PDB entry 8UKR | X-ray diffraction, 3.78 A resolution | chains A and I of the 13 polymer chains in the assembly

[Chain A]
Protein: DNA-directed RNA polymerase II subunit RPB1
Source organism: Saccharomyces cerevisiae S288C
Notes: EC 2.7.7.6
UniProtKB: P04050 (RPB1_YEAST); residue numbers follow UniProt; this construct covers 1-1733
Chain sequence (1733 residues; numbered 1 to 1733; the number before each row is that of its first residue):
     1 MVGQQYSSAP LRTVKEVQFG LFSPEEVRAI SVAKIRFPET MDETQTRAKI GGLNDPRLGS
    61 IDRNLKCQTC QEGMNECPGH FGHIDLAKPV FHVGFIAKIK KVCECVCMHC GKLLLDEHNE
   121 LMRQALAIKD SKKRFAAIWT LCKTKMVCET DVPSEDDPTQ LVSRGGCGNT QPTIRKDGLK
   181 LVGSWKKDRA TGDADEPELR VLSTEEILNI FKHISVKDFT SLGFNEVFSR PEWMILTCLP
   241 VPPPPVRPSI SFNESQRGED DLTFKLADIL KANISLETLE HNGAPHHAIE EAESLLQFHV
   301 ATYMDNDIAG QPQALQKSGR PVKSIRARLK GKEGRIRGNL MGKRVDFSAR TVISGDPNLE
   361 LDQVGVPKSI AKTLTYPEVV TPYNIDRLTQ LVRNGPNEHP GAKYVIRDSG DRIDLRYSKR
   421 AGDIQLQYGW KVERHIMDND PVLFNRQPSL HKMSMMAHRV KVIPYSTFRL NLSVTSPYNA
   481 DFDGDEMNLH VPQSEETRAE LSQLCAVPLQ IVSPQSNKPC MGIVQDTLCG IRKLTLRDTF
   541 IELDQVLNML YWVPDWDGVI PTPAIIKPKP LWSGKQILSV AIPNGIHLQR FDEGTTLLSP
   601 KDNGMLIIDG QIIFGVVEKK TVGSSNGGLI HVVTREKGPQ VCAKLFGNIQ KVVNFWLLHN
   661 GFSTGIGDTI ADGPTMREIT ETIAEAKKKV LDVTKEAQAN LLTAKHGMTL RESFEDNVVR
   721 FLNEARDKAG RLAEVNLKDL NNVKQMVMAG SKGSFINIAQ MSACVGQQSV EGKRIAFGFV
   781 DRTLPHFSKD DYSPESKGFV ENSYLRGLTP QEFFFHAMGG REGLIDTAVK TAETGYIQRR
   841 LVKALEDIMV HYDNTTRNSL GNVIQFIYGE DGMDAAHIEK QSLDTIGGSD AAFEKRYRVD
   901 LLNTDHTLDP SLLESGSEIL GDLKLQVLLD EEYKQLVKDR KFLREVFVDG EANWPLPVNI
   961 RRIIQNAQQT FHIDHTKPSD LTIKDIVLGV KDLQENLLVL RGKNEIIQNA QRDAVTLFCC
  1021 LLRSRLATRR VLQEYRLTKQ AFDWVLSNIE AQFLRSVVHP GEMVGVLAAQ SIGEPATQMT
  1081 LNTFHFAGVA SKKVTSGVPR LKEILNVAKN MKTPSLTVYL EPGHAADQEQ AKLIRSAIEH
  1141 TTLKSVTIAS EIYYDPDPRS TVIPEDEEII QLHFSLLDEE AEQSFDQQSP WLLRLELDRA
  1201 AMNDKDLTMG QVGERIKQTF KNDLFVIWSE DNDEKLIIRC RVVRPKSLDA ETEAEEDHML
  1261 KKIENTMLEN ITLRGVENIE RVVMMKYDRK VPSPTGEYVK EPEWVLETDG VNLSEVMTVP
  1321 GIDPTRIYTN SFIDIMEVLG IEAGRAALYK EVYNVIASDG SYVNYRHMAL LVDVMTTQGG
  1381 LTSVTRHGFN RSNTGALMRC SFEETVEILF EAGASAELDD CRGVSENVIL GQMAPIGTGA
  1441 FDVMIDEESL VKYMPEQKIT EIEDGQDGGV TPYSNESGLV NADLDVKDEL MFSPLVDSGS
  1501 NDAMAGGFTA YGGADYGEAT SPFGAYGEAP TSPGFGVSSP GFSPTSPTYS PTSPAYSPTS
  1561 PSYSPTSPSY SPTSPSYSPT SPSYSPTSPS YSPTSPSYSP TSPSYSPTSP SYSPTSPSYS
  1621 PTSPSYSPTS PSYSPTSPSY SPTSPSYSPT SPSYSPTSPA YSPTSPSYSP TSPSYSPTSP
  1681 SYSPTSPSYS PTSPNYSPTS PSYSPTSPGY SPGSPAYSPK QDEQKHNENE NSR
Not modelled in the structure: 1-2, 154-160, 187-198, 250-256, 1082-1091, 1177-1187, 1244-1256, 1447-1733
Swiss-Prot annotation at these positions:
  - region: Pro248 to Asp260 (Lid loop), Asn306 to Lys323 (Rudder loop), Pro810 to Glu822 (Bridging helix)
  - binding site (Zn(2+)): Cys67, Cys70, Cys77, His80, Cys107, Cys110, Cys148, Cys167
  - binding site (Mg(2+)): Asp481, Asp483, Asp485
  - modified residue: Thr1471 (Phosphothreonine)
  - cross-link (Glycyl lysine isopeptide (Lys-Gly)): Lys695 (interchain with G-Cter in ubiquitin), Lys1246 (interchain with G-Cter in ubiquitin), Lys1350 (interchain with G-Cter in ubiquitin)
Metal / ion sites: Zn2+ site 1: Cys67, Cys70, Cys77, His80; Zn2+ site 2: Cys107, Cys110, Cys148, Cys167; Mg2+: Asp481, Asp483, Asp485
Residues lining bound ligands: ATP (adenosine-5'-triphosphate): Arg446, Asn479, Asp481, Lys752

[Chain I]
Protein: DNA-directed RNA polymerase II subunit RPB9
Source organism: Saccharomyces cerevisiae S288C
UniProtKB: P27999 (RPB9_YEAST); residue numbers follow UniProt; this construct covers 1-122
Chain sequence (122 residues; numbered 1 to 122; the number before each row is that of its first residue):
     1 MTTFRFCRDC NNMLYPREDK ENNRLLFECR TCSYVEEAGS PLVYRHELIT NIGETAGVVQ
    61 DIGSDPTLPR SDRECPKCHS RENVFFQSQQ RRKDTSMVLF FVCLSCSHIF TSDQKNKRTQ
   121 FS
Not modelled in the structure: 1, 120-122
Swiss-Prot annotation at these positions:
  - zinc finger: Cys7 to Cys32 (C4-type), Ser71 to Thr111 (TFIIS-type)
  - binding site (Zn(2+)): Cys7, Cys10, Cys29, Cys32, Cys75, Cys78, Cys103, Cys106
  - modified residue: Ser40 (Phosphoserine)
Metal / ion sites: Zn2+ site 1: Cys7, Cys10, Cys29, Cys32; Zn2+ site 2: Cys75, Cys78, Cys103, Cys106

[Chain A / chain I interface]
Residue-residue contacts - 53 pairs, chain A then chain I:
  Ala697(A) with Met97(I)
  Gln698(A) with Met97(I); Leu99(I); Ser112(I), hydrogen bond (backbone-side chain)
  Ala699(A) with Asp113(I); Gln114(I), hydrogen bond (backbone-backbone)
  Asn700(A) with Val98(I); Asp113(I)
  Leu701(A) with Gln114(I)
  Thr709(A) with Lys93(I)
  Arg711(A) with Gln87(I), hydrogen bond; Thr95(I); Ser96(I), hydrogen bond (side chain-backbone); Met97(I)
  Phe714(A) with Met97(I), hydrophobic
  Val780(A) with Arg91(I)
  Lys789(A) with Thr67(I), hydrogen bond; Leu68(I); Pro69(I)
  Asp790(A) with Phe86(I); Gln87(I), hydrogen bond (side chain-backbone)
  Tyr792(A) with Gln87(I), hydrogen bond
  Lys1144(A) with Leu48(I)
  Thr1147(A) with Leu48(I); Ile49(I)
  Ile1148(A) with Glu47(I); Leu48(I), hydrogen bond (backbone-backbone); Ile49(I), hydrogen bond (backbone-backbone)
  Ala1149(A) with His46(I); Glu47(I)
  Ser1150(A) with Arg45(I); His46(I), hydrogen bond (backbone-backbone)
  Glu1151(A) with Leu42(I); Tyr44(I); Arg45(I), salt bridge
  Ile1152(A) with Leu42(I); Val43(I), hydrogen bond (backbone-backbone); Tyr44(I), hydrogen bond (backbone-backbone)
  Tyr1153(A) with Pro41(I); Leu42(I)
  Tyr1154(A) with Glu18(I), hydrogen bond; Asn23(I), hydrogen bond (side chain-backbone); Arg24(I), hydrogen bond (side chain-backbone); Pro41(I), hydrogen bond (backbone-backbone)
  Pro1156(A) with Asn23(I), hydrogen bond (backbone-side chain)
  Val1162(A) with Pro41(I), hydrophobic
  Trp1191(A) with Glu18(I); Leu25(I), hydrophobic; Val43(I), hydrophobic
  Asp1257(A) with Val43(I)
  Lys1261(A) with Tyr44(I)
  Glu1264(A) with His46(I)
  Leu1268(A) with Leu48(I), hydrophobic
Also at the interface, not in a pair above, chain A (32 interface residues in all): Arg782, Ser788, Asp1157, Pro1190
Also at the interface, not in a pair above, chain I (30 interface residues in all): Pro16, Lys115

[Summary]
32 residues of chain A face 30 of chain I across their interface; the contacts include 17 hydrogen bonds and 1
salt bridge. Polar contacts include Glu1151(A)-Arg45(I), Gln698(A)-Ser112(I) and Arg711(A)-Gln87(I). Bound to
chain A: ATP.
Chain A is DNA-directed RNA polymerase II subunit RPB1 and chain I is DNA-directed RNA polymerase II subunit
RPB9, both from Saccharomyces cerevisiae S288C; the structure, RNA polymerase II elongation complex with
Fapy-dG lesion soaking with ATP before chemistry, was determined by X-ray diffraction, deposited together with
8UKQ, 8UKS, 8UKT and 8UKU.
